9CLS - chains L and Z of the 4 polymer chains in the assembly; structure by electron microscopy, 3.70 A resolution.

# Chain L
Name: Hexon protein
From: Human adenovirus 6
UniProt: B2ZWX4 (B2ZWX4_ADE06); residue numbers follow UniProt; this construct covers 1-963
Amino-acid sequence (963 residues; each row starts with the number of its first residue):
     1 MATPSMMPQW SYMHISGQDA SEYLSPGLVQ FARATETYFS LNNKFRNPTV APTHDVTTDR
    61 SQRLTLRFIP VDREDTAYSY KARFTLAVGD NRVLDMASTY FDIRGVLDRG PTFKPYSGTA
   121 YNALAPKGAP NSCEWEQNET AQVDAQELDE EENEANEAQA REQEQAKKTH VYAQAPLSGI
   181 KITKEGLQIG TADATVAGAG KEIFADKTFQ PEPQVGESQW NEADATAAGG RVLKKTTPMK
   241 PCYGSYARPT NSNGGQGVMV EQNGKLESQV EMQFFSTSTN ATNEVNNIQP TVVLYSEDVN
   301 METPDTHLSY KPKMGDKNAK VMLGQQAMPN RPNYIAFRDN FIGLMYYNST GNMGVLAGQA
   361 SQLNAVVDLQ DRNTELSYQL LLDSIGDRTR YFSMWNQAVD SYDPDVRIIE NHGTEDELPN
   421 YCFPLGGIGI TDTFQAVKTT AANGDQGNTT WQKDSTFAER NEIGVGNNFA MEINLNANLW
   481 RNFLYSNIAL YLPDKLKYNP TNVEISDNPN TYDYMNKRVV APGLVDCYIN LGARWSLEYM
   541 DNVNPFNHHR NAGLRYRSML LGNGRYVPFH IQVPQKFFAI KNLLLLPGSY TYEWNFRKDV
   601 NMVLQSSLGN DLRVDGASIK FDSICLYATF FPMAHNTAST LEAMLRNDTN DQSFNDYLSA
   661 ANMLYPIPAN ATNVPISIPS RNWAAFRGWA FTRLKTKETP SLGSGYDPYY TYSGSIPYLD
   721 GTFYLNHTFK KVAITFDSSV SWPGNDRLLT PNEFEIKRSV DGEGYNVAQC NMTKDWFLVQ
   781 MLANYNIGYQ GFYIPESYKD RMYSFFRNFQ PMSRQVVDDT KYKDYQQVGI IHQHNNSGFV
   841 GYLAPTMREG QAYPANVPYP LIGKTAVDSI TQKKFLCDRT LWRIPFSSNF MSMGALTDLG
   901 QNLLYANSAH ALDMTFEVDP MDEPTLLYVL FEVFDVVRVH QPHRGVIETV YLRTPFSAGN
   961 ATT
Disordered / not traced: 1, 140-165, 958-963

# Chain Z
Name: Prothrombin
From: Homo sapiens
Notes: EC 3.4.21.5
UniProt: P00734 (THRB_HUMAN); residues -42 to 579 here correspond to UniProt positions 1-622 (UniProt number = residue number + 43)
Amino-acid sequence (622 residues; numbered -42 to 579; the number before each row is that of its first residue; numbers below 1 keep their minus sign (Met-42 is residue -42)):
   -42 MAHVRGLQLP GCLALAALCS LVHSQHVFLA PQQARSLLQR VRRANTFLEE VRKGNLEREC
    18 VEETCSYEEA FEALESSTAT DVFWAKYTAC ETARTPRDKL AACLEGNCAE GLGTNYRGHV
    78 NITRSGIECQ LWRSRYPHKP EINSTTHPGA DLQENFCRNP DSSTTGPWCY TTDPTVRRQE
   138 CSIPVCGQDQ VTVAMTPRSE GSSVNLSPPL EQCVPDRGQQ YQGRLAVTTH GLPCLAWASA
   198 QAKALSKHQD FNSAVQLVEN FCRNPDGDEE GVWCYVAGKP GDFGYCDLNY CEEAVEEETG
   258 DGLDEDSDRA IEGRTATSEY QTFFNPRTFG SGEADCGLRP LFEKKSLEDK TERELLESYI
   318 DGRIVEGSDA EIGMSPWQVM LFRKSPQELL CGASLISDRW VLTAAHCLLY PPWDKNFTEN
   378 DLLVRIGKHS RTRYERNIEK ISMLEKIYIH PRYNWRENLD RDIALMKLKK PVAFSDYIHP
   438 VCLPDRETAA SLLQAGYKGR VTGWGNLKET WTANVGKGQP SVLQVVNLPI VERPVCKDST
   498 RIRITDNMFC AGYKPDEGKR GDACEGDSGG PFVMKSPFNN RWYQMGIVSW GEGCDRDGKY
   558 GFYTHVFRLK KWIQKVIDQF GE
Disordered / not traced: -42 to 0
Modified residues: Glu6, Glu7, Glu14, Glu16, Glu19, Glu20, Glu25, Glu26, Glu29, Glu32 (gamma-carboxy-glutamic acid; CGU)
Curated features (UniProtKB/Swiss-Prot):
  - region: Ala508 to Val530 (High affinity receptor-binding region which is also known as the TP508 peptide)
  - active site (Charge relay system): His363, Asp419, Ser525
  - site (Cleavage): Arg155, Ser156, Arg271, Thr272, Arg320, Ile321
  - modified residue (4-carboxyglutamate): Glu6, Glu7, Glu14, Glu16, Glu19, Glu20, Glu25, Glu26, Glu29, Glu32
  - glycosylation (N-linked (GlcNAc...) asparagine): Asn78 (complex), Asn100 (complex), Asn373 (complex)
Cystine bridges: Cys17-Cys22, Cys47-Cys60, Cys65-Cys143, Cys86-Cys126, Cys114-Cys138, Cys170-Cys248, Cys191-Cys231, Cys219-Cys243, Cys293-Cys439, Cys348-Cys364, Cys493-Cys507, Cys521-Cys551
Covalently attached groups: covalent link Glu19-Arg54
Bound ions: Ca2+ site 1: Asn2, Glu6, Glu16, Glu20; Ca2+ site 2: Glu6, Glu7, Glu16, Glu26; Ca2+ site 3: Glu6, Glu16, Glu26; Ca2+ site 4: Glu7, Glu26, Glu29; Ca2+ site 5: Glu14, Glu19; Ca2+ site 6: Glu25, Glu29

# Interface between chain L and chain Z
Residue-residue contacts (4; chain L residue first):
  Ile430(L) - Phe4(Z)  hydrophobic
  Thr431(L) - Glu7(Z)
  Thr433(L) - Glu29(Z)
  Arg460(L) - Glu32(Z)
Other interface residues (no listed pair), chain L (7 interface residues in all): Thr279, Asp432, Phe469
Other interface residues (no listed pair), chain Z (6 interface residues in all): Asn12, Glu25
From the paper, about this interface:
  - residue pairs: Phe469(L)-Phe4(Z)

# Overview
The interface between chain L and chain Z involves 7 residues on one side and 6 on the other. The authors
report a contact between Phe469(L) and Phe4(Z). UniProt lists 3 active-site residues on chain Z.
Here chain L is Hexon protein (Human adenovirus 6) and chain Z is Prothrombin (Homo sapiens). Entry 9CLS
(Cryo-EM model derived from localized reconstruction of human adenovirus 6 (Ad6)-hexon-FII complex) was
determined by electron microscopy (same publication as 9CLI, 9CLN, 9CM2, 9CM9 and 9CMO).
